6RJN - chains A and B of the 4 polymer chains in the assembly; structure by X-ray diffraction, 2.29 A resolution.

== Chain A (and B) ==
Protein: Catalase
Organism: Komagataella pastoris
Notes: EC 1.11.1.6; chain B of this document is another copy of the same molecule, construct and numbering; everything in this record applies to it too
UniProtKB: C1PHG1 (C1PHG1_PICPA); numbering as in UniProt (aligned over 1-510)
Chain sequence (512 residues; row label = number of the first residue in the row; numbers below 1 keep their minus sign (Gly-1 is residue -1)):
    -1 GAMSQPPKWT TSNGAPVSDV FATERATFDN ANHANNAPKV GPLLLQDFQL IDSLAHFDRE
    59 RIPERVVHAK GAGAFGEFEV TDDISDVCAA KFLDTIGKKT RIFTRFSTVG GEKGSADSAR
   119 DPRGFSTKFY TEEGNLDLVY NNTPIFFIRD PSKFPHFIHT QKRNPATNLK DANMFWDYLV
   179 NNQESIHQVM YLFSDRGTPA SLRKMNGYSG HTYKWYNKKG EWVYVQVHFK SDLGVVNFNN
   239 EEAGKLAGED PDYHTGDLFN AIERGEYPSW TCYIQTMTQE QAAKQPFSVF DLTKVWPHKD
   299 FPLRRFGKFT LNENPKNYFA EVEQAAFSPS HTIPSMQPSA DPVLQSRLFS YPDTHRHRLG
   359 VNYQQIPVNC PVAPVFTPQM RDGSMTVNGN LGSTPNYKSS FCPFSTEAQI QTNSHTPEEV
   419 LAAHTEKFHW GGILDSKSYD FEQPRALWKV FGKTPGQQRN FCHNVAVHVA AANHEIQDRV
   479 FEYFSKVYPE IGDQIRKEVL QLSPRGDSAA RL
Disordered / not traced: -1 to 2, 505-510
Sequence notes: expression tag (-1 to 0)
Bound ions: Na+: Asn28, Asn34, Pro36; K+ site 1: Pro142, Gly208, Lys292; heme Fe near Tyr349 (its only coordinating residue here); K+ site 2: Gln377 (shared with Ser51(B) of chain B)
Residues lining bound ligands:
  - heme (HEM): Arg63, Val64, Val65, His66, Arg103, Ser105, Gly122, Phe123, Ser124, Val137, Tyr138, Asn139, Phe144, Ile146, Pro149, Phe152, Ser207, His209, Leu290, Ala323, Phe325, Val341, Ser344, Arg345, Ser348, Tyr349, Thr352, His353, Arg356
  - NADPH (NDP; NADPH dihydro-nicotinamide-adenine-dinucleotide phosphate): Pro142, His185, Tyr189, Ser192, Arg194, Asn204, Tyr206, His226, Lys228, Val233, Gln273, Val293, Trp294, Pro295, His296, Gln441, Ala444, Leu445, Val448, Phe449, Lys451, Gln455
What the authors report for this chain:
  - catalytic residues: His66, Asp119, Asn139
  - binding site for chloride ion: Arg57
  - self-association interface (contacts with another copy of this molecule); pairs are residue here / residue on that copy: Arg57-Asp351, Arg23, Pro284
  - heme coordination: Tyr349
  - contacts within the chain: His209-Asp339 (hydrogen bond), His209-Arg345 (hydrogen bond), Arg345-Tyr349 (hydrogen bond)
  - binding site for heme: His66
  - catalytic residues: Val107 (proposed by the authors, not directly observed)
  - K+ coordination: Pro142, Gly208
  - binding site for NADPH: Tyr189
  - Na+ coordination: Asn28 to Pro36

== Interface between chain A and chain B ==
Contacting residue pairs - 176 pairs, chain A then chain B:
  Pro4(A) - Pro401(B)
  Pro4(A) - Phe402(B)  hydrophobic
  Pro4(A) - Ser403(B)  hydrogen bond (backbone-side chain)
  Pro5(A) - Phe374(B)  hydrophobic
  Pro5(A) - Pro401(B)
  Pro5(A) - Phe402(B)
  Pro5(A) - Ser403(B)  hydrogen bond (backbone-backbone)
  Lys6(A) - Phe374(B)
  Lys6(A) - Ser403(B)  hydrogen bond
  Lys6(A) - Thr404(B)
  Lys6(A) - Glu405(B)  salt bridge
  Trp7(A) - Phe374(B)
  Trp7(A) - Pro376(B)
  Trp7(A) - Gln377(B)  hydrogen bond
  Trp7(A) - Lys396(B)
  Trp7(A) - Phe402(B)  hydrophobic
  Trp7(A) - Ser403(B)  hydrogen bond (backbone-backbone)
  Thr8(A) - Pro372(B)
  Thr8(A) - Val373(B)
  Thr8(A) - Phe374(B)  hydrogen bond (backbone-backbone)
  Thr8(A) - Thr375(B)
  Thr9(A) - Val373(B)
  Thr9(A) - Thr375(B)
  Ser10(A) - Gln362(B)  hydrogen bond
  Ser10(A) - Pro369(B)
  Ser10(A) - Val373(B)
  Ser10(A) - Thr375(B)
  Ser10(A) - Met378(B)
  Asn11(A) - Gly132(B)
  Asn11(A) - Asn133(B)  hydrogen bond (side chain-backbone)
  Asn11(A) - His329(B)
  Asn11(A) - Thr330(B)  hydrogen bond (side chain-backbone)
  Asn11(A) - Gln362(B)
  Asn11(A) - Pro369(B)
  Gly12(A) - Glu131(B)
  Gly12(A) - Gly132(B)
  Gly12(A) - Ala371(B)
  Gly12(A) - Val373(B)
  Ala13(A) - Glu131(B)
  Ala13(A) - Thr330(B)
  Pro14(A) - Glu131(B)
  Pro14(A) - Glu405(B)
  Val15(A) - Thr404(B)
  Val15(A) - Glu405(B)  hydrogen bond (backbone-backbone)
  Ser16(A) - Thr404(B)  hydrogen bond (backbone-side chain)
  Ser16(A) - Glu405(B)
  Ser16(A) - Gln407(B)
  Val18(A) - Lys396(B)
  Phe19(A) - Lys396(B)
  Leu43(A) - Gln343(B)
  Leu43(A) - Phe347(B)  hydrophobic
  Gln44(A) - Gln343(B)  hydrogen bond
  Gln44(A) - Leu346(B)
  Phe46(A) - Ser328(B)
  Phe46(A) - His329(B)
  Asp50(A) - Met378(B)
  Ser51(A) - Gln377(B)  hydrogen bond
  Ala53(A) - Arg354(B)
  His54(A) - Val359(B)
  His54(A) - Asn360(B)  hydrogen bond
  His54(A) - Met378(B)
  His54(A) - Arg379(B)  hydrogen bond (side chain-backbone)
  His54(A) - Asp380(B)
  Arg57(A) - Arg354(B)
  Arg57(A) - Val359(B)
  Arg57(A) - Gly381(B)
  Glu58(A) - Arg379(B)
  Glu58(A) - Asp380(B)
  Glu58(A) - Gly381(B)  hydrogen bond (backbone-backbone)
  Ile60(A) - Gly381(B)
  Ile60(A) - Ser382(B)
  Glu131(A) - Gly12(B)
  Glu131(A) - Ala13(B)
  Glu131(A) - Pro14(B)
  Gly132(A) - Asn11(B)
  Gly132(A) - Gly12(B)
  Asn133(A) - Asn11(B)  hydrogen bond (backbone-backbone)
  Lys314(A) - Gly390(B)
  Lys314(A) - Ser391(B)  hydrogen bond (backbone-side chain)
  Asn315(A) - Arg379(B)
  Asn315(A) - Gly387(B)
  Asn315(A) - Asn388(B)  hydrogen bond
  Asn315(A) - Gly390(B)  hydrogen bond (side chain-backbone)
  Phe317(A) - Asp380(B)
  Phe317(A) - Gly381(B)
  Phe317(A) - Thr384(B)
  Ala318(A) - Asn388(B)
  Gln322(A) - Gly381(B)
  Gln322(A) - Met383(B)  hydrogen bond (side chain-backbone)
  Gln322(A) - Thr384(B)  hydrogen bond (side chain-backbone)
  Ser328(A) - Phe46(B)
  His329(A) - Asn11(B)
  His329(A) - Phe46(B)
  Thr330(A) - Asn11(B)  hydrogen bond (backbone-side chain)
  Thr330(A) - Ala13(B)
  Gln343(A) - Leu43(B)
  Gln343(A) - Gln44(B)  hydrogen bond
  Leu346(A) - Gln44(B)
  Phe347(A) - Leu43(B)  hydrophobic
  Arg354(A) - Ala53(B)
  Arg354(A) - Arg57(B)
  Leu357(A) - Ser382(B)
  Leu357(A) - Met383(B)
  Val359(A) - His54(B)
  Val359(A) - Arg57(B)
  Asn360(A) - His54(B)  hydrogen bond
  Asn360(A) - Met383(B)
  Gln362(A) - Ser10(B)  hydrogen bond
  Gln362(A) - Asn11(B)
  Ile364(A) - Met383(B)  hydrophobic
  Pro365(A) - Val385(B)
  Pro369(A) - Ser10(B)
  Pro369(A) - Asn11(B)
  Ala371(A) - Gly12(B)
  Pro372(A) - Thr8(B)
  Val373(A) - Thr8(B)
  Val373(A) - Thr9(B)
  Phe374(A) - Pro5(B)  hydrophobic
  Phe374(A) - Lys6(B)
  Phe374(A) - Trp7(B)
  Phe374(A) - Thr8(B)  hydrogen bond (backbone-side chain)
  Thr375(A) - Thr8(B)
  Thr375(A) - Thr9(B)
  Pro376(A) - Trp7(B)
  Gln377(A) - Trp7(B)  hydrogen bond
  Gln377(A) - Ser51(B)  hydrogen bond
  Met378(A) - Asp50(B)
  Met378(A) - Ser51(B)
  Met378(A) - His54(B)
  Arg379(A) - His54(B)
  Arg379(A) - Glu58(B)
  Arg379(A) - Asn315(B)
  Asp380(A) - His54(B)
  Asp380(A) - Glu58(B)
  Asp380(A) - Phe317(B)
  Gly381(A) - Arg57(B)
  Gly381(A) - Glu58(B)  hydrogen bond (backbone-backbone)
  Gly381(A) - Ile60(B)
  Gly381(A) - Phe317(B)
  Gly381(A) - Gln322(B)
  Ser382(A) - Ile60(B)
  Ser382(A) - Leu357(B)
  Met383(A) - Gln322(B)  hydrogen bond (backbone-side chain)
  Met383(A) - Leu357(B)
  Met383(A) - Asn360(B)
  Met383(A) - Ile364(B)  hydrophobic
  Met383(A) - Met383(B)
  Thr384(A) - Phe317(B)
  Thr384(A) - Gln322(B)  hydrogen bond (backbone-side chain)
  Thr384(A) - Ile364(B)
  Val385(A) - Pro365(B)
  Gly387(A) - Asn315(B)
  Asn388(A) - Asn315(B)  hydrogen bond
  Asn388(A) - Ala318(B)
  Gly390(A) - Lys314(B)
  Gly390(A) - Asn315(B)  hydrogen bond (backbone-side chain)
  Ser391(A) - Lys314(B)  hydrogen bond (side chain-backbone)
  Lys396(A) - Trp7(B)
  Lys396(A) - Phe19(B)
  Pro401(A) - Pro4(B)
  Pro401(A) - Pro5(B)
  Phe402(A) - Pro4(B)  hydrophobic
  Phe402(A) - Pro5(B)
  Phe402(A) - Trp7(B)  hydrophobic
  Phe402(A) - Val18(B)  hydrophobic
  Ser403(A) - Pro4(B)  hydrogen bond (side chain-backbone)
  Ser403(A) - Pro5(B)  hydrogen bond (backbone-backbone)
  Ser403(A) - Lys6(B)
  Ser403(A) - Trp7(B)  hydrogen bond (backbone-backbone)
  Thr404(A) - Val15(B)
  Thr404(A) - Ser16(B)  hydrogen bond (side chain-backbone)
  Glu405(A) - Lys6(B)  salt bridge
  Glu405(A) - Pro14(B)
  Glu405(A) - Val15(B)  hydrogen bond (backbone-backbone)
  Glu405(A) - Ser16(B)
  Gln407(A) - Ser16(B)  hydrogen bond
Also at the interface, not in a pair above, chain A (87 interface residues in all): Asp17, Pro40, Arg59, Lys89, Glu319, Pro332, Ser344, Pro350, Asp351, Tyr361, Gln363, Tyr395, Ala406, Thr423
Also at the interface, not in a pair above, chain B (84 interface residues in all): Pro40, Arg59, Pro332, Ser344, Pro350, Asp351, Tyr361, Gln363, Tyr395, Ala406, Thr423

== In short ==
87 residues of chain A and 84 residues of chain B are in contact; the contacts include 41 hydrogen bonds and 2
salt bridges. Polar contacts include Lys6(A)-Glu405(B), Pro4(A)-Ser403(B) and Lys6(A)-Ser403(B). Bound to
chain A: heme and NADPH. The paper reports catalytic residues His66(A), Asp119(A) and Asn139(A) among others;
a binding site for chloride ion at Arg57(A).
Both chains are Catalase (Komagataella pastoris). Entry 6RJN (Crystal structure of a Fungal Catalase at 2.3
Angstroms) was determined by X-ray diffraction together with 6RJR from the same study.
